8JAG - chains A and L of the 3 polymer chains in the assembly; structure by electron microscopy, 3.55 A resolution.

# Chain A
Molecule: Spike glycoprotein
From: Severe acute respiratory syndrome-related coronavirus
UniProt: P59594 (SPIKE_SARS); numbering as in UniProt (aligned over 1-1255)
Chain sequence (1255 residues; each row starts with the number of its first residue):
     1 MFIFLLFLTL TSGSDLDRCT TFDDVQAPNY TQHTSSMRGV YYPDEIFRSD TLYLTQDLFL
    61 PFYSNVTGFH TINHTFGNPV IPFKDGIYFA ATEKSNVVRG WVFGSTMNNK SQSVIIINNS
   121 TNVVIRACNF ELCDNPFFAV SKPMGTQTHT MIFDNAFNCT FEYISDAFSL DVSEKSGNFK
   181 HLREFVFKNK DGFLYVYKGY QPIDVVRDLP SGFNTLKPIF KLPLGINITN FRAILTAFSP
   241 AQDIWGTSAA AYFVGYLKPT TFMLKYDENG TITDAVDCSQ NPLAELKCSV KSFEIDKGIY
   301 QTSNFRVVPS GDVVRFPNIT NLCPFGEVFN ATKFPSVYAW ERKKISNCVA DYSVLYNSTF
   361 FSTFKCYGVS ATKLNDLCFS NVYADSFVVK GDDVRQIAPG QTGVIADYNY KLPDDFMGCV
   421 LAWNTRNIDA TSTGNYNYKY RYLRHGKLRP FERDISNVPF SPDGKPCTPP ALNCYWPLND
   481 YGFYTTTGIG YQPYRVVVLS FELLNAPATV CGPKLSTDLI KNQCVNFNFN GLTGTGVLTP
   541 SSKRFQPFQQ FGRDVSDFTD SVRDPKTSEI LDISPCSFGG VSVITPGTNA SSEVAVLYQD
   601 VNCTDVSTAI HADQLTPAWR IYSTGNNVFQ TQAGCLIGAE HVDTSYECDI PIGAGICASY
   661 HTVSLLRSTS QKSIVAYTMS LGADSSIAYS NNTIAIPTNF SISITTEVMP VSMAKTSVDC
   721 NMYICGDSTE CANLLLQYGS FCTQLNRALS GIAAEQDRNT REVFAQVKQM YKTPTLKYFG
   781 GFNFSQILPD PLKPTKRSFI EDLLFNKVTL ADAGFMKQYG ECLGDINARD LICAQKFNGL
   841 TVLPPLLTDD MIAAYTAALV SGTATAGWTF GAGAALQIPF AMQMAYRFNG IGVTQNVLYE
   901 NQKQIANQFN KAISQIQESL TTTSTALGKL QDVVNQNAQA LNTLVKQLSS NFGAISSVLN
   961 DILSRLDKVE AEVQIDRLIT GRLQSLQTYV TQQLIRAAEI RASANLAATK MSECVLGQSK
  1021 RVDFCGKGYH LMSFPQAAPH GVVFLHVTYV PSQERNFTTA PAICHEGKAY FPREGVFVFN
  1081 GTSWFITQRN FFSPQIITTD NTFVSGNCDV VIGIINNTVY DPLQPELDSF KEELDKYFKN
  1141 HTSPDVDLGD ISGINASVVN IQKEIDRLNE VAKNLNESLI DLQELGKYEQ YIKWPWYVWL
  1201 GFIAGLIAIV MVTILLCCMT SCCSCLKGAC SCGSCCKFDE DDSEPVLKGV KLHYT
Not modelled in the structure: 1-17, 22-30, 73-75, 140-148, 169-179, 206-208, 238-249, 465-470, 664-670, 809-817, 822-834, 1128-1255
Disulfide bonds: Cys19-Cys133, Cys128-Cys159, Cys278-Cys288, Cys323-Cys348, Cys366-Cys419, Cys378-Cys511, Cys524-Cys576, Cys603-Cys635, Cys648-Cys657, Cys720-Cys742, Cys725-Cys731, Cys1014-Cys1025, Cys1064-Cys1108
Covalently attached groups: N-acetylglucosamine (NAG) linked to Asn65, Asn227, Asn269, Asn330, Asn783
Curated features (UniProtKB/Swiss-Prot):
  - region: Ser798 to Tyr819 (Fusion peptide 1), Lys817 to Phe837 (Fusion peptide 2), Asp1145 to Glu1184 (Heptad repeat 2)
  - motif: Lys1251 to Thr1255 (KxHxx)
  - site (Cleavage): Arg667, Ser668, Arg797, Ser798
  - glycosylation (N-linked (GlcNAc...) asparagine): Asn29, Asn65, Asn73, Asn109, Asn118, Asn119, Asn158, Asn227, Asn269, Asn318, Asn330, Asn357, Asn589, Asn602, Asn691, Asn699, Asn783, Asn1056, Asn1080, Asn1116 and 3 more in UniProt
  - natural variant: Ser49 (S49L: In strain: Isolate GZ50), Gly77 (G77D: In strain: Isolate BJ01, Isolate BJ02 and 7 more), Asn78 (N78D: In strain: Isolate GD03), Asn118 (N118S: In strain: Isolate Shanghai LY), Ala139 (A139V: In strain: Isolate GD03), Met144 (M144L: In strain: Isolate BJ03), Gln147 (Q147R: In strain: Isolate GD03), Phe193 (F193S: In strain: Isolate Shanghai LY), Asn227 (N227K: In strain: Isolate SZ3), Ser239 (S239L: In strain: Isolate GD01 and Isolate SZ3), Ile244 (I244T: In strain: Isolate BJ01, Isolate BJ02 and 8 more), Thr261 (T261K: In strain: Isolate SZ3), 31 further natural variant entries in UniProt
  - mutagenesis: Cys323 (C323A: No effect on human ACE2 binding in vitro), Cys348 (C348A: Complete loss of human ACE2 binding in vitro), Glu452 (E452A: 90% loss of human ACE2 binding in vitro), Asp454 (D454A: Complete loss of human ACE2 binding in vitro), Asp463 (D463A: Partial loss of human ACE2 binding in vitro), Cys467 (C467A: Complete loss of human ACE2 binding in vitro), Cys474 (C474A: Complete loss of human ACE2 binding in vitro), Asp480 (D480A: No effect on human ACE2 binding in vitro), Arg667 (R667S: 40% loss of cell-cell fusion), Lys672 (K672S: No effect on cell-cell fusion), Arg797 (R797N: Complete loss of trypsin-induced membrane fusion), Lys1251 (K1251A: Decrease in Golgi localization, and complete loss of COPI binding; when associated with A-1253), 1 further mutagenesis entry in UniProt
From the paper describing this entry:
  - post-translational modification sites: Asn330

# Chain L
Molecule: L chain of 6H2 Fab region
From: Homo sapiens
Notes: antibody fragment or engineered binder
Chain sequence (112 residues; row label = number of the first residue in the row; numbering starts at 0):
     0 DVVMTQSPLS LSVTPGQPAS ISCKSSQTLL HSDGQTSFYW YLQKPGQSPQ LLIYDISSRF
    60 SGVPDRFSGS GSGTDFTLKI SRVEAEDVGV YYCMQGTQFP WTFGQGTKVE IK
Not modelled in the structure: 0
Disulfide bonds: Cys22-Cys92

# Interface between chain A and chain L
Pairs across the interface (8):
  Lys333(A) with Asp32(L), salt bridge
  Asn427(A) with Tyr53(L)
  Ile428(A) with Gln34(L), hydrogen bond (backbone-side chain)
  Ala430(A) with Gln34(L), hydrogen bond (backbone-side chain)
  Thr431(A) with Gly33(L); Gln34(L)
  Asn435(A) with Asp32(L)
  Asn437(A) with Asp32(L)
Other interface residues (no listed pair), chain A (9 interface residues in all): Asp429, Thr433
Other interface residues (no listed pair), chain L (5 interface residues in all): Leu29

# Overview
The interface between chain A and chain L involves 9 residues on one side and 5 on the other, with 2 hydrogen
bonds and 1 salt bridge. Polar pairs include Lys333(A)-Asp32(L), Ile428(A)-Gln34(L) and Ala430(A)-Gln34(L).
Covalently linked N-acetylglucosamine: at Asn65(A), Asn227(A), Asn269(A), Asn330(A) and Asn783(A). The paper
reports a modification site at Asn330(A).
Here chain A is Spike glycoprotein (Severe acute respiratory syndrome-related coronavirus) and chain L is L
chain of 6H2 Fab region (Homo sapiens). Entry 8JAG (Cryo-EM structure of SARS-CoV-1 RBD in complex with
W328-6H2 (local refinement)) was determined by electron microscopy (same publication as 8JAM and 8JAP).
